8G2P - chains A and E of the 6 polymer chains in the assembly; structure by X-ray diffraction, 2.52 A resolution.

[Chain A]
Molecule: Cyclic GMP-AMP synthase
From: Mus musculus
Notes: EC 2.7.7.86
Reference sequence: Q8C6L5 (CGAS_MOUSE); residues 147-507 here = UniProt positions 147-507
Chain sequence (364 residues; row label = number of the first residue in the row):
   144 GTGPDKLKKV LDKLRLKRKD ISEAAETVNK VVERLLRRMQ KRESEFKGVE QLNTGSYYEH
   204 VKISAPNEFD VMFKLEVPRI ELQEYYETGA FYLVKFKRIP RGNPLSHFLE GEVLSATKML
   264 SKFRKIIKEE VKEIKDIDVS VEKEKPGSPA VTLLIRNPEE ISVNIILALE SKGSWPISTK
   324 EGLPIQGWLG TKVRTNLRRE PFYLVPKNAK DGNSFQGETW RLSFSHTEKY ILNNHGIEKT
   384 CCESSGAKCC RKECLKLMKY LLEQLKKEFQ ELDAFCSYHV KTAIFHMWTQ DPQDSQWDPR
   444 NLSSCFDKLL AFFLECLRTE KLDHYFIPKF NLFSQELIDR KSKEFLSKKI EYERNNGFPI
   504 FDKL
Unresolved in the structure: 144-147, 240-244, 351-358
Sequence notes: expression tag (144-146); engineered mutation Asn307 (Asp in Q8C6L5)
Bound ions: Mg2+: Glu211, Asp213 (together with ATP); Zn2+: His378, Cys384, Cys385, Cys392
Residues lining bound ligands:
  - ATP (adenosine-5'-triphosphate): Gly198, Ser199, Glu202, Lys205, Glu211, Asp213, Arg364, Leu365, Ser368, Glu371, Lys402, Ser420, Tyr421, Lys424, His467
  - GTP (guanosine-5'-triphosphate): Thr197, Glu211, Asp213, Met215, Pro289, Gly290, Ser291, Pro292, Ala293, Asn307, Ile309, Val348, Arg364, Ser366, Ser368
Curated features (UniProtKB/Swiss-Prot):
  - region: Lys372 to Lys395 (DNA-binding)
  - motif: Leu154 to Leu159 (Nuclear export signal), Asp281 to Ser291 (Nuclear localization signal)
  - binding site (GTP): Thr197, Arg364 to Glu371
  - binding site (ATP): Ser199, Glu371, Lys402, Ser420 to Lys424
  - binding site (Mg(2+)): Glu211, Asp213
  - binding site (2',3'-cGAMP): Asp213, Gly290, Lys350, Arg364 to Ser366
  - binding site (Zn(2+)): His378, Cys384, Cys385, Cys392
  - site: Arg241 (Arginine-anchor)
  - modified residue: Lys156 (N6-lactoyllysine), Glu176 (PolyADP-ribosyl glutamic acid), Ser199 (Phosphoserine), Tyr201 (Phosphotyrosine), Glu272 (5-glutamyl polyglutamate), Ser291 (Phosphoserine), Glu302 (5-glutamyl glutamate), Lys372 (N6-acetyllysine), Lys382 (N6-acetyllysine), Lys402 (N6-acetyllysine), Ser420 (Phosphoserine), Lys491 (N6-methyllysine)
  - lipidation (S-palmitoyl cysteine): Cys392, Cys393, Cys459
  - cross-link (Glycyl lysine isopeptide (Lys-Gly)): Lys217 (interchain with G-Cter in SUMO), Lys271 (interchain with G-Cter in ubiquitin), Lys335 (interchain with G-Cter in SUMO), Lys372 (interchain with G-Cter in SUMO), Lys382 (interchain with G-Cter in SUMO), Lys399 (interchain with G-Cter in ubiquitin), Lys402 (interchain with G-Cter in ubiquitin), Lys409 (interchain with G-Cter in ubiquitin), Lys410 (interchain with G-Cter in ubiquitin), Lys464 (interchain with G-Cter in SUMO)
  - mutagenesis: Lys156 (K156Q: Mimics lactylation; knockin mice show higher mortality following HSV-1 infection), Asn172 (N172K: Induces alteration of the DNA-binding surface and leads to decreased synthesis of cyclic GMP-AMP (cGAMP); when associated with L-180), Glu176 (E176A: Abolished poly-ADP-ribosylation by PARP1, stimulating interferon production in knockin mice), Arg180 (R180L: Induces alteration of the DNA-binding surface and leads to decreased synthesis of cyclic GMP-AMP (cGAMP); when associated with K-182), Gly198 (G198A: Abolishes stimulation of interferon production; when associated with A-199), Ser199 (S199A: Abolishes stimulation of interferon production; when associated with A-199), Tyr201 (Y201E: Phosphomimetic mutant; reduced translocation to the nucleus following treatment with etoposide), Glu211 to Asp213 (Abolished nucleotidyltransferase activity. Does not affect nuclear localization and tethering to chromatin), Glu211 (E211A: Abolishes ability to promote type-I interferon production), Asp213 (D213A: Abolishes ability to promote type-I interferon production), Lys217 (K217R: Reduced sumoylation), Arg222 (R222E: Impaired tethering to chromatin, leading to constitutive activation in the absence of DNA), 31 further mutagenesis entries in UniProt

[Chain E]
Molecule: Palindromic DNA18
Sequence (18 nucleotides; each row starts with the number of its first residue):
     1 ATCTGTACAT GTACAGAT

[Interface between chain A and chain E]
Residue-residue contacts (11; chain A residue first):
  Arg158(A) with DG16(E), salt bridge to the phosphate
  Leu159(A) with DG16(E), sugar contact
  Lys160(A) with DA17(E), phosphate contact
  Arg161(A) with DA15(E), base contact; DG16(E), hydrogen bond to the base; DA17(E), hydrogen bond to the phosphate
  His203(A) with DC14(E), phosphate contact; DA15(E), phosphate contact
  Cys385(A) with DC14(E), phosphate contact
  Glu386(A) with DC14(E), phosphate contact
  Lys395(A) with DA15(E), salt bridge to the phosphate
Also at the interface, not in a pair above, chain A (13 interface residues in all): Arg180, Asn376, Ser387, Lys391, Lys399
Also at the interface, not in a pair above, chain E (5 interface residues in all): DA7

[Overview]
The interface between chain A and chain E involves 13 residues on one side and 5 on the other; the contacts
include 2 hydrogen bonds and 2 salt bridges. Polar pairs include Arg161(A)-DG16(E), Arg161(A)-DA17(E) and
Arg158(A)-DG16(E). Chain A binds ATP and GTP.
Chain A is Cyclic GMP-AMP synthase (Mus musculus) and chain E is Palindromic DNA18; the structure, Structure
of Ternary Complex of cGAS with dsDNA and Bound ATP and GTP, was determined by X-ray diffraction.
